6NB8 - chains H and L; structure by X-ray diffraction, 1.50 A resolution.

Chain H:
Name: S230 antigen-binding (Fab) fragment, heavy chain
From: Homo sapiens
Notes: antibody fragment or engineered binder
Amino-acid sequence (230 residues; row label = number of the first residue in the row):
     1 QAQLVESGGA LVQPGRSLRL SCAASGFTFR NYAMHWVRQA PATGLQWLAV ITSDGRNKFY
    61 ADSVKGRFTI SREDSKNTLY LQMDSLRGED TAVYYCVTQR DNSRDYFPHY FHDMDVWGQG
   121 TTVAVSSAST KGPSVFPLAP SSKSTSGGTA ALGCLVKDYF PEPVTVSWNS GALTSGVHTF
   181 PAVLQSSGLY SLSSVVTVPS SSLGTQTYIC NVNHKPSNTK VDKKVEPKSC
Cystine bridges: C22-C96, C154-C210

Chain L:
Name: S230 antigen-binding (Fab) fragment, light chain
From: Homo sapiens
Notes: antibody fragment or engineered binder
Amino-acid sequence (219 residues; each row starts with the number of its first residue):
     1 DVVLTQSPLS LPVTLGQPAS ISCRSSQSLV YSDGDTYLNW FQQRPGQSPR RLIYQVSNRD
    61 SGVPDRFSGS GSGTDFTLKI SRVEAEDVGV YYCMQGSHWP PTFGQGTKVE IKRTVAAPSV
   121 FIFPPSDEQL KSGTASVVCL LNNFYPREAK VQWKVDNALQ SGNSQESVTE QDSKDSTYSL
   181 SSTLTLSKAD YEKHKVYACE VTHQGLSSPV TKSFNRGEC
Cystine bridges: C23-C93, C139-C199

How chain H and chain L interact:
Residue-residue contacts - 86 pairs, chain H then chain L:
  Q39(H) - Q43(L)  hydrogen bond
  Q39(H) - Y92(L)  hydrogen bond
  L45(H) - Y92(L)  hydrophobic
  L45(H) - F103(L)
  W47(H) - W99(L)  hydrophobic
  W47(H) - P100(L)  hydrophobic
  W47(H) - P101(L)
  F59(H) - W99(L)  hydrophobic
  Y95(H) - Q43(L)  hydrogen bond
  Y95(H) - Q47(L)
  Y95(H) - S48(L)
  F107(H) - W99(L)
  P108(H) - Y31(L)
  H109(H) - D33(L)
  F111(H) - M94(L)
  F111(H) - G96(L)
  F111(H) - W99(L)  hydrophobic
  F111(H) - P101(L)
  H112(H) - Y37(L)
  H112(H) - N39(L)  hydrogen bond (backbone-side chain)
  H112(H) - G96(L)
  D113(H) - N39(L)  hydrogen bond (backbone-side chain)
  D113(H) - R51(L)  salt bridge
  M114(H) - F41(L)
  M114(H) - M94(L)  hydrophobic
  M114(H) - P101(L)  hydrophobic
  D115(H) - R51(L)  salt bridge
  W117(H) - F41(L)
  W117(H) - S48(L)
  W117(H) - P49(L)
  G118(H) - S48(L)  hydrogen bond (backbone-side chain)
  Q119(H) - S48(L)
  V135(H) - E128(L)
  F136(H) - S126(L)
  F136(H) - Q129(L)
  P137(H) - S126(L)
  L138(H) - F123(L)
  L138(H) - V138(L)  hydrophobic
  A139(H) - F123(L)
  S142(H) - K212(L)
  K143(H) - F121(L)
  K143(H) - I122(L)  hydrogen bond (backbone-backbone)
  K143(H) - K212(L)
  K143(H) - S213(L)
  K143(H) - F214(L)
  S144(H) - F121(L)
  S144(H) - I122(L)
  S144(H) - F123(L)
  T145(H) - F121(L)
  T145(H) - K212(L)  hydrogen bond (backbone-side chain)
  S146(H) - S119(L)
  S146(H) - F121(L)
  T149(H) - F121(L)
  A151(H) - F121(L)  hydrophobic
  A151(H) - F123(L)
  A151(H) - L140(L)  hydrophobic
  L152(H) - F123(L)  hydrophobic
  L155(H) - S136(L)
  K157(H) - Q129(L)
  K157(H) - S136(L)
  H178(H) - N142(L)
  H178(H) - N143(L)  hydrogen bond
  H178(H) - D172(L)
  H178(H) - S179(L)  hydrogen bond
  F180(H) - L140(L)  hydrophobic
  F180(H) - S167(L)
  F180(H) - T169(L)
  F180(H) - S179(L)
  F180(H) - L180(L)
  F180(H) - S181(L)
  P181(H) - S167(L)  hydrogen bond (backbone-side chain)
  P181(H) - V168(L)
  V183(H) - Q165(L)
  V183(H) - E166(L)
  V183(H) - S167(L)
  L184(H) - Q165(L)  hydrogen bond (backbone-side chain)
  Q185(H) - Q165(L)
  S193(H) - S181(L)  hydrogen bond
  V195(H) - L140(L)  hydrophobic
  T197(H) - N142(L)
  K223(H) - E128(L)  salt bridge
  K228(H) - P124(L)
  K228(H) - P125(L)  hydrogen bond (side chain-backbone)
  K228(H) - C219(L)
  C230(H) - E218(L)
  C230(H) - C219(L)  disulfide
Also at the interface, not in a pair above, chain H (49 interface residues in all): V37, Y60, R104, A150, T179, S229
Also at the interface, not in a pair above, chain L (48 interface residues in all): V120, S132, T134
Inter-chain disulfides: C230(H)-C219(L)

In short:
49 residues of chain H and 48 residues of chain L are in contact; the contacts include 1 disulfide bond, 14
hydrogen bonds and 3 salt bridges. Polar contacts include D113(H)-R51(L), D115(H)-R51(L) and K223(H)-E128(L).
Chain H is S230 antigen-binding (Fab) fragment, heavy chain and chain L is S230 antigen-binding (Fab)
fragment, light chain, both from Homo sapiens; the structure, Crystal structure of anti- SARS-CoV human
neutralizing S230 antibody Fab fragment, was determined by X-ray diffraction (same publication as 6NB3, 6NB4,
6NB5, 6NB6 and 6NB7).
